PDB entry 3KRN | X-ray diffraction, 3.92 A resolution | chains A and B

[Chain A (and B)]
Protein: Protein C14A4.5, confirmed by transcript evidence
Source organism: Caenorhabditis elegans
Notes: EC 3.1.13.-; chain B of this document is another copy of the same molecule, construct and numbering; everything in this record applies to it too
UniProtKB: Q17952 (Q17952_CAEEL); residues 1-214 here = UniProt positions 1-214
Sequence (222 residues; numbered 1 to 222; the number before each row is that of its first residue):
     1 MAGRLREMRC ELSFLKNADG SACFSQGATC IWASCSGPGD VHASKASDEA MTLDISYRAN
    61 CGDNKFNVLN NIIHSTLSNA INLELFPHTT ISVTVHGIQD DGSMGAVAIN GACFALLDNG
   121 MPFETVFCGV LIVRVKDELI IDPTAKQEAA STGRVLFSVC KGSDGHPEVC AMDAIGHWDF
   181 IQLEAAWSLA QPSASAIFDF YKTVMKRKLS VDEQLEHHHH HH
Not modelled in the structure: 1-2, 16-19, 41-53, 63-64, 77-78, 84-88, 153, 213-222 (chain B: 1, 17, 36-59, 62-72, 84-93, 160-163, 212-222)
Construct notes: expression tag (215-222)
What the authors report for this chain:
  - self-association interface (contacts with another copy of this molecule): C170 to G176, F180 to L183
  - catalytic residues: E148

[Chain A / chain B interface]
Pairs across the interface - 36 pairs, chain A then chain B:
  K65(A) - T94(B)
  K65(A) - V95(B)  hydrogen bond (side chain-backbone)
  F66(A) - I73(B)
  F66(A) - S75(B)
  F66(A) - A108(B)  hydrophobic
  F66(A) - I109(B)  hydrophobic
  N67(A) - I73(B)  hydrogen bond (side chain-backbone)
  N67(A) - H74(B)
  N70(A) - H74(B)
  N70(A) - D173(B)  hydrogen bond
  I73(A) - I175(B)  hydrophobic
  F157(A) - F180(B)  hydrophobic
  E168(A) - H177(B)
  V169(A) - G176(B)
  V169(A) - H177(B)
  V169(A) - W178(B)
  C170(A) - I175(B)
  C170(A) - G176(B)  hydrogen bond (backbone-backbone)
  A171(A) - A174(B)
  A171(A) - I175(B)  hydrophobic
  M172(A) - D173(B)
  M172(A) - A174(B)  hydrogen bond (backbone-backbone)
  M172(A) - F180(B)  hydrophobic
  D173(A) - H74(B)
  D173(A) - M172(B)
  A174(A) - M172(B)  hydrogen bond (backbone-backbone)
  G176(A) - C170(B)  hydrogen bond (backbone-backbone)
  D179(A) - L183(B)
  D179(A) - E184(B)
  D179(A) - W187(B)
  F180(A) - F180(B)
  F180(A) - I181(B)  hydrophobic
  F180(A) - E184(B)
  L183(A) - F180(B)
  E184(A) - F180(B)
  W187(A) - F180(B)  hydrophobic
Interface residues without a listed pair, chain A (21 interface residues in all): I175, H177
Interface residues without a listed pair, chain B (22 interface residues in all): V169, A171

[In short]
The interface between chain A and chain B involves 21 residues on one side and 22 on the other, with 7
hydrogen bonds. Polar pairs include K65(A)-V95(B), N67(A)-I73(B) and N70(A)-D173(B). The paper reports the
catalytic residue E148(A); a self-association interface involving C170(A) and F180(A).
Chain A and chain B are both Protein C14A4.5, confirmed by transcript evidence (Caenorhabditis elegans); the
structure, Crystal Structure of C. elegans cell-death-related nuclease 5(CRN-5), was determined by X-ray
diffraction (same publication as 3HKM).
